Entry 2G9J (solution NMR); this record covers chains A and D of the 4 polymer chains in the assembly.

# Chain A
Molecule: Tropomyosin 1 alpha chain/General control protein GCN4
From: Rattus norvegicus, Saccharomyces cerevisiae
Notes: fragment: TM1a(1-14)Zip
UniProtKB: chimeric construct of Q63609, P03069: residues 1-14 from Q63609 (TPM1_RAT) positions 1-14 (same numbers); residues 15-32 from P03069 positions 264-281 (UniProt number = residue number + 249)
Chain sequence (33 residues; each row starts with the number of its first residue; numbering starts at 0):
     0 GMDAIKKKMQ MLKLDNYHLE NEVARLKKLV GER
Differences from the reference sequence: cloning artifact (0)

# Chain D
Molecule: Tropomyosin 1 alpha chain
From: Rattus norvegicus
Notes: fragment: TM9a(251-284)
UniProtKB: Q63609 (TPM1_RAT); numbering as in UniProt (aligned over 251-284)
Chain sequence (37 residues; row label = number of the first residue in the row):
   248 GCGKSIDDLE DELYAQKLKY KAISEELDHA LKDMTSI
Differences from the reference sequence: cloning artifact (248-250); engineered mutation Lys-279 (Asn in Q63609)

# Chain A / chain D interface
Contacting residue pairs (12; chain A residue first):
  Gly-0(A) / Glu-273(D)
  Gly-0(A) / Ala-277(D)
  Met-1(A) / Leu-274(D)
  Met-1(A) / Ala-277(D)
  Ile-4(A) / Ile-284(D)
  Lys-5(A) / Ala-277(D)
  Lys-5(A) / Leu-278(D)
  Lys-5(A) / Met-281(D)
  Met-8(A) / Met-281(D)
  Met-8(A) / Ile-284(D)
  Lys-12(A) / Ser-283(D)
  Lys-12(A) / Ile-284(D)
Other interface residues (no listed pair), chain A (7 interface residues in all): Leu-11

# Overview
Chain A and chain D each contribute 7 residues to their interface.
Chain A is Tropomyosin 1 alpha chain/General control protein GCN4 (Rattus norvegicus, Saccharomyces
cerevisiae) and chain D is Tropomyosin 1 alpha chain (Rattus norvegicus); the structure, Complex of
TM1a(1-14)Zip with TM9a(251-284): a model for the polymerization domain ("overlap region") of tropomyosin,
Northeast ..., was determined by solution NMR.
